Entry 3VK5 (X-ray diffraction, 1.39 A resolution); this record covers chains A and B.

[Chain A (and B)]
Protein: MoeO5
Source organism: Streptomyces ghanaensis
Notes: chain B of this document is another copy of the same molecule, construct and numbering; everything in this record applies to it too
UniProt: A0A011 (A0A011_9ACTO); residues 1-281 here = UniProt positions 1-281
Amino-acid sequence (286 residues; numbered -4 to 281; the number before each row is that of its first residue; numbers below 1 keep their minus sign (Ala-4 is residue -4)):
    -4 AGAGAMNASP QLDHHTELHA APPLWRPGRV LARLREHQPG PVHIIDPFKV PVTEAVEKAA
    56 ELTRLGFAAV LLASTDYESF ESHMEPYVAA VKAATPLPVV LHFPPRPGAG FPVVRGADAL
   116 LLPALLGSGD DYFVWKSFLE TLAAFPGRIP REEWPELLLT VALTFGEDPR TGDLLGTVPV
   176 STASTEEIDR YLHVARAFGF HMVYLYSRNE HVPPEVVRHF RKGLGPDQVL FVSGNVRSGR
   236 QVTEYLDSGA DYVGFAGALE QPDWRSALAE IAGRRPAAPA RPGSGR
Not modelled in the structure: -4 to 15, 269-281 (chain B: -4 to 16, 269-281)
Construct notes: expression tag (-4 to 0)
Bound ions: Mg2+: Leu137, Ala138, Phe140 (shared with Leu137(B), Ala138(B), Phe140(B) of chain B)
Ligand contacts: FPQ ((2R)-3-(phosphonooxy)-2-{[(2Z,6E)-3,7,11-trimethyldodeca-2,6,10-trien-1-yl]oxy}propanoic acid): Ile39, Ala68, Ser69, Thr70, His97, Phe98, Pro99, Pro118, Leu120, Ala157, Thr159, Thr166, Leu170, Tyr199, Tyr201, Ser228, Gly229, Asn230, Gly249, Phe250, Ala251, Gly252
Reported in the primary citation:
  - binding site for FPQ: His97, Ala157
  - mutagenesis - H97C: abolished catalytic activity
  - catalytic residues: His97

[How chain A and chain B interact]
Pairs across the interface (46; chain A residue first):
  Leu19(A) - Ala138(B)  hydrophobic
  Trp20(A) - Tyr127(B)  hydrophobic
  Trp20(A) - Lys131(B)
  Trp20(A) - Leu134(B)  hydrophobic
  Trp20(A) - Glu135(B)
  Arg21(A) - Glu135(B)  salt bridge
  Leu121(A) - Phe193(B)  hydrophobic
  Asp126(A) - Ala192(B)
  Asp126(A) - Phe193(B)
  Asp126(A) - Gly194(B)
  Tyr127(A) - Trp20(B)  hydrophobic
  Val129(A) - Ala192(B)
  Val129(A) - Phe193(B)  hydrophobic
  Trp130(A) - Phe133(B)  hydrophobic
  Trp130(A) - Phe193(B)  hydrogen bond (side chain-backbone)
  Trp130(A) - Phe195(B)  hydrophobic
  Lys131(A) - Trp20(B)
  Lys131(A) - Leu154(B)
  Lys131(A) - Phe193(B)
  Lys131(A) - Gly194(B)  hydrogen bond (side chain-backbone)
  Phe133(A) - Trp130(B)  hydrophobic
  Leu134(A) - Leu137(B)  hydrophobic
  Glu135(A) - Trp20(B)
  Glu135(A) - Arg21(B)  salt bridge
  Leu137(A) - Leu134(B)  hydrophobic
  Leu137(A) - Leu137(B)
  Leu137(A) - Ala138(B)
  Ala138(A) - Leu137(B)
  Ala138(A) - Phe140(B)
  Phe140(A) - Ala138(B)
  Phe140(A) - Phe140(B)
  Leu154(A) - Lys131(B)
  Arg185(A) - His188(B)
  His188(A) - Arg185(B)  hydrogen bond
  Val189(A) - Val189(B)  hydrophobic
  Ala192(A) - Asp126(B)
  Ala192(A) - Val129(B)
  Phe193(A) - Leu121(B)  hydrophobic
  Phe193(A) - Asp126(B)
  Phe193(A) - Val129(B)  hydrophobic
  Phe193(A) - Trp130(B)  hydrogen bond (backbone-side chain)
  Phe193(A) - Lys131(B)
  Phe193(A) - Phe193(B)  hydrophobic
  Gly194(A) - Asp126(B)
  Gly194(A) - Lys131(B)  hydrogen bond (backbone-side chain)
  Phe195(A) - Trp130(B)  hydrophobic
Also at the interface, not in a pair above, chain A (25 interface residues in all): Glu181, His196
Also at the interface, not in a pair above, chain B (24 interface residues in all): Leu19, His196

[Overview]
The interface between chain A and chain B involves 25 residues on one side and 24 on the other; the contacts
include 5 hydrogen bonds and 2 salt bridges. Polar pairs include Arg21(A)-Glu135(B), Trp130(A)-Phe193(B) and
Lys131(A)-Gly194(B). Bound to chain A: compound FPQ. From the paper: the catalytic residue His97(A); H97C of
chain A abolishes catalytic activity.
Both chains are MoeO5 (Streptomyces ghanaensis). Entry 3VK5 (Crystal structure of MoeO5 in complex with its
product FPG) was determined by X-ray diffraction together with 3VKA, 3VKB and 3VKD from the same study.
